PDB entry 1WAA | X-ray diffraction, 1.80 A resolution | chains B and C of the 6 polymer chains in the assembly

== Chain B (and C) ==
Protein: Titin
From: Homo sapiens
Notes: EC 2.7.1.-; fragment: ig domain, residues 12801-12889; chain C of this document is another copy of the same molecule, construct and numbering; everything in this record applies to it too
UniProt: Q8WZ42 (TITIN_HUMAN); residues 1-89 here correspond to UniProt positions 12801-12889 (UniProt number = residue number + 12800)
Chain sequence (93 residues; each row starts with the number of its first residue; numbers below 1 keep their minus sign (Gly-3 is residue -3)):
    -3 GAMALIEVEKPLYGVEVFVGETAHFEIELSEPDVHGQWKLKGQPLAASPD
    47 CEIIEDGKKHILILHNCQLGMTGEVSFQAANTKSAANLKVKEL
Unresolved in the structure: -3 to 0 (chain C: fully traced)
Sequence notes: conflict Glu3 (Lys12803 in Q8WZ42), Thr78 (Ala12878 in Q8WZ42)
Ion coordination: Zn2+ site 1: Glu3 (shared with 1 residue of chain D); Zn2+ site 2 near Glu5 (its only coordinating residue here); Zn2+ site 3: Glu12 (shared with 1 residue of chain D; 1 residue of chain F); Zn2+ site 4: His20 (shared with 1 residue of chain D); Zn2+ site 5: Glu22 (shared with 2 residues of chain D); Zn2+ site 6: Asp29 (shared with 1 residue of chain A; 1 residue of chain F); Zn2+ site 7: His31 (shared with Glu51(C) of chain C); Zn2+ site 8: Glu48, His61 (shared with 1 residue of chain D); Zn2+ site 9: Asp52 (shared with 1 residue of chain A)
Reported in the primary citation:
  - mutagenesis - V13A, F21A, L84A, V86A: decreased stability (from molecular simulation)
  - mutagenesis - V30A, F73A: unchanged stability (from molecular simulation)

== Chain B / chain C interface ==
Contacting residue pairs (10; chain B residue first):
  His31(B) - Ile49(C)
  His31(B) - Glu51(C)  salt bridge
  Gln33(B) - Leu41(C)
  Gln33(B) - Ala42(C)
  Gln33(B) - Ala43(C)
  Gln33(B) - Ile49(C)
  Pro40(B) - Pro40(C)  hydrophobic
  Ala42(B) - Gln33(C)
  Ala43(B) - His31(C)
  Ile49(B) - His31(C)  hydrogen bond (backbone-side chain)
Other interface residues (no listed pair), chain B (7 interface residues in all): Leu41

== In short ==
Chain B and chain C form an interface of 7 and 8 residues respectively; the contacts include 1 hydrogen bond
and 1 salt bridge. Polar contacts include His31(B)-Glu51(C) and Ile49(B)-His31(C). The paper reports that
V13A, F21A and L84A of chain B, among others, reduce stability; V30A and F73A of chain B leave stability
unchanged.
Chain B and chain C are both Titin (Homo sapiens); the structure, IG27 protein domain, was determined by X-ray
diffraction.
